PDB entry 5WJ1 | X-ray diffraction, 2.52 A resolution | chain A

# Chain A
Name: Acetolactate synthase, chloroplastic
Source organism: Arabidopsis thaliana
Notes: EC 2.2.1.6
UniProt: P17597 (ILVB_ARATH); residue numbers follow UniProt; this construct covers 86-667
Chain sequence (590 residues; row label = number of the first residue in the row):
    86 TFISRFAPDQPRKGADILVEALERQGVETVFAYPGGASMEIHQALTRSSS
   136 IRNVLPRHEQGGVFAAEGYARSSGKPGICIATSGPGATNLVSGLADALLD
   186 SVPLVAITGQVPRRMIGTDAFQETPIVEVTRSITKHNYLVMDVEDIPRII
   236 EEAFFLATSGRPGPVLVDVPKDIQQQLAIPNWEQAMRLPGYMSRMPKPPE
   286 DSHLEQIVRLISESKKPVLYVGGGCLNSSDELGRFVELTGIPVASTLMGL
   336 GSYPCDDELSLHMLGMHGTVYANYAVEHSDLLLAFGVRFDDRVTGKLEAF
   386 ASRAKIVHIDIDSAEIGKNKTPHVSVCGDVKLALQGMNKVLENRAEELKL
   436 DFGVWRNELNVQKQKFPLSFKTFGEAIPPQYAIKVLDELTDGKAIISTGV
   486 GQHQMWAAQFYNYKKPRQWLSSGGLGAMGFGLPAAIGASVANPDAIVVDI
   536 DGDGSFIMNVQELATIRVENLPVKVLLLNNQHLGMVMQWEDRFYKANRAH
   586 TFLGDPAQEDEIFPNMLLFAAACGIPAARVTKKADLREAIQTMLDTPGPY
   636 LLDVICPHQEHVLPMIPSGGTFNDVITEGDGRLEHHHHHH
Disordered / not traced: 668-675
Sequence notes: expression tag (668-675)
Bound ions: Mg2+: Asp538, Asn565, His567 (together with TP9); K+: Met543, Gln546
Small-molecule neighbours:
  - ethaneperoxoic acid (F50): Gly120, Gly121, Ala122, Thr167, Phe206, Gln207, Val485, Met570, Val571
  - FAD (flavin-adenine dinucleotide): Leu184, Asp185, Ser186, Phe206, Arg246, Tyr305, Gly307, Gly308, Gly309, Thr331, Leu332, Met333, Met348, Leu349, Gly350, Met351, His352, Gly353, Gly371, Val372, Arg373, Phe374, Asp375, Arg377, Val378, Ile394, Asp395, Ile396, Asp397, Glu400, Gly413, Asp414, Val415, Val485, Gln489, Met490, Ser507, Gly508, Gly509, Gly511, Met570
  - Penoxsulam (PXD; 2-(2,2-difluoroethoxy)-N-(5,8-dimethoxy[1,2,4]triazolo[1,5-c]pyrimidin-2-yl)-6-(trifluoromethyl)benzenesulfonamide): Gly121, Ala122, Met124, Ser168, Val196, Pro197, Arg199, Met200, Ala205, Phe206, Gln207, Lys256, Met351, Asp376, Arg377, Met570, Val571, Trp574, Ser653, Gly654
  - TP9 ((3Z)-4-{[(4-amino-2-methylpyrimidin-5-yl)methyl]amino}-3-mercaptopent-3-en-1-yl trihydrogen diphosphate): Tyr118, Pro119, Gly120, Glu144, Thr167, Pro170, Gly171, Asn174, Gln207, Val485, Gly486, Gln487, His488, Gly511, Ala512, Met513, Gly537, Asp538, Gly539, Ser540, Met543, Asn565, His567, Leu568, Gly569, Met570, Val571, Leu588
Reported in the primary citation:
  - binding site for Penoxsulam: Ser168, Pro197, Arg199, Met200, Phe206, Arg377, Met570, Val571, Trp574, Ser653, Gly654

# In short
Chain A binds flavin-adenine dinucleotide, Penoxsulam, ethaneperoxoic acid and compound TP9. Asp538, Asn565
and His567 coordinate Mg2+. Met543 and Gln546 form the K+ site. From the paper: a binding site for Penoxsulam
at Ser168, Pro197 and Arg199 among others.
Chain A is Acetolactate synthase, chloroplastic (Arabidopsis thaliana); the structure, Crystal structure of
Arabidopsis thaliana acetohydroxyacid synthase in complex with a triazolopyrimidine herbicide, penoxsulam, was
determined by X-ray diffraction, deposited together with 5WKC.
